8TMD - chains A and B of the 7 polymer chains in the assembly; structure by electron microscopy, 3.00 A resolution.

Chain A (and B):
Molecule: Cobalt/magnesium transport protein CorA
From: Thermotoga maritima
Notes: chain B of this document is another copy of the same molecule, construct and numbering; everything in this record applies to it too
UniProt: Q9WZ31 (CORA_THEMA); residue numbers follow UniProt; this construct covers 1-351
Amino-acid sequence (373 residues; each row starts with the number of its first residue; numbers below 1 keep their minus sign (Met-21 is residue -21)):
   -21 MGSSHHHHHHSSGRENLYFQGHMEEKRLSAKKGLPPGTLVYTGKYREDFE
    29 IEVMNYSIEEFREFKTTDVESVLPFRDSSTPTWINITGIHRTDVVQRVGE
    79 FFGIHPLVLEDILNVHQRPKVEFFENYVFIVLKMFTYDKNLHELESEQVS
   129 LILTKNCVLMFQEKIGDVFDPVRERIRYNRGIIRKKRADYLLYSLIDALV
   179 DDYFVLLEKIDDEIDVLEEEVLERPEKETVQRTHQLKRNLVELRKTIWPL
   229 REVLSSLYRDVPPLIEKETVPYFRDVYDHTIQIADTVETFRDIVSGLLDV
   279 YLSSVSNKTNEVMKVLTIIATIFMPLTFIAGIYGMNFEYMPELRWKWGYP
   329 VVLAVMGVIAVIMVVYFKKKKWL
Disordered / not traced: -21 to 16, 351 (chain B: -21 to 2, 351)
Differences from the reference sequence: initiating methionine (-21); expression tag (-20 to 0)
Curated features (UniProtKB/Swiss-Prot):
  - motif: Gly312 to Asn314 (Probable selectivity filter)
  - site: Asn288 (Essential for ion permeation), Leu294 (Important for closing the ion permeation pathway in the closed state), Thr295 (Threonine that confers selectivity for Co(2+) transport)
  - mutagenesis: Asp89 (D89F/K: Decreases ion transport), Asp253 (D253K: Increases protein stability. Decreases ion transport), Leu280 (L280A: Decreases ion transport), Asn288 (N288L: Abolishes Co(2+) uptake), Met291 (M291A: No effect on ion transport), Leu294 (L294A/V: Increases ion transport by suppression of an obstruction in the transmembrane ion permeation pathway), Thr295 (T295L: Strongly reduces Co(2+) uptake. Abolishes Co(2+) uptake; when associated with L-299; T295M: Strongly reduces Co(2+) uptake ...), Thr299 (T299L: Reduces Co(2+) uptake. Abolishes Co(2+) uptake; when associated with L-295; T299M: No effect on Co(2+) uptake; T299S: Abolishes Co(2+) uptake), Pro303 (P303A/G/I: Increases ion transport by suppression of a kink in the transmembrane ion permeation pathway), Thr305 (T305L: Abolishes Co(2+) uptake), Ile310 (I310A: Increases ion transport), Tyr311 (Y311A: Abolishes pentamerization. Abolishes ion transport; Y311F: No effect on pentamerization. No effect on ion transport), 7 further mutagenesis entries in UniProt

Chain A / chain B interface:
Pairs across the interface (53):
  Phe182(A) with Lys10(B)
  Arg252(A) with Arg5(B)
  Asp253(A) with Ala8(B)
  Asp256(A) with Ser7(B), hydrogen bond; Ala8(B)
  His257(A) with Lys10(B)
  Gln260(A) with Ala8(B); Lys9(B); Lys10(B), hydrogen bond (side chain-backbone)
  Gly274(A) with Arg216(B)
  Ser281(A) with His212(B)
  Ser284(A) with Tyr279(B), hydrogen bond; Val283(B)
  Asn285(A) with Pro203(B); Glu204(B); Tyr279(B), hydrogen bond
  Asn288(A) with Lys286(B); Thr287(B)
  Met291(A) with Val290(B), hydrophobic; Met291(B), hydrophobic; Leu294(B), hydrophobic
  Leu294(A) with Leu294(B), hydrophobic
  Thr295(A) with Val290(B); Val293(B); Leu294(B)
  Ala298(A) with Leu294(B), hydrophobic
  Thr299(A) with Ile297(B)
  Met302(A) with Ala298(B), hydrophobic; Phe301(B), hydrophobic
  Pro303(A) with Phe301(B), hydrophobic
  Phe306(A) with Leu304(B), hydrophobic; Thr305(B); Met334(B), hydrophobic
  Ile310(A) with Ala308(B), hydrophobic; Met334(B), hydrophobic
  Met313(A) with Ala308(B); Tyr311(B), hydrophobic; Gly312(B)
  Asn314(A) with Tyr311(B), hydrogen bond (backbone-backbone); Gly312(B), hydrogen bond (side chain-backbone); Met313(B), hydrogen bond (side chain-backbone); Asn314(B); Glu320(B)
  Phe315(A) with Tyr311(B), hydrophobic; Glu320(B); Gly326(B); Tyr327(B); Val330(B), hydrophobic
  Glu316(A) with Leu321(B)
  Tyr317(A) with Trp325(B), hydrophobic
  Met318(A) with Tyr327(B), hydrophobic
  Trp350(A) with Val290(B), hydrophobic; Val293(B), hydrophobic
Also at the interface, not in a pair above, chain A (38 interface residues in all): Asp179, Tyr236, Asp277, Val278, Ser282, Thr287, Lys292, Thr305, Gly309, Tyr311, Gly312
Also at the interface, not in a pair above, chain B (38 interface residues in all): Lys205, Val208, Gln209, Leu331

Summary:
The chain A/chain B interface involves 38 residues from each chain; the contacts include 7 hydrogen bonds.
Polar pairs include Asp256(A)-Ser7(B), Gln260(A)-Lys10(B) and Ser284(A)-Tyr279(B). UniProt lists 19
mutagenesis sites on chain A.
Chain A and chain B are both Cobalt/magnesium transport protein CorA (Thermotoga maritima); the structure,
Cryo-EM structure of CorA in complex with conformation-specific synthetic antibody C18 and 100 uM MgCl2, State
..., was determined by electron microscopy.
